8SC8 - chain A; structure by X-ray diffraction, 2.69 A resolution.

== Chain A ==
Name: Phosphatidylinositol 4,5-bisphosphate 3-kinase catalytic subunit gamma isoform
Source organism: Homo sapiens
Notes: EC 2.7.1.153, 2.7.11.1
UniProt: P48736 (PK3CG_HUMAN); numbering as in UniProt (aligned over 144-1102)
Amino-acid sequence (966 residues; numbered 143 to 1108; the number before each row is that of its first residue):
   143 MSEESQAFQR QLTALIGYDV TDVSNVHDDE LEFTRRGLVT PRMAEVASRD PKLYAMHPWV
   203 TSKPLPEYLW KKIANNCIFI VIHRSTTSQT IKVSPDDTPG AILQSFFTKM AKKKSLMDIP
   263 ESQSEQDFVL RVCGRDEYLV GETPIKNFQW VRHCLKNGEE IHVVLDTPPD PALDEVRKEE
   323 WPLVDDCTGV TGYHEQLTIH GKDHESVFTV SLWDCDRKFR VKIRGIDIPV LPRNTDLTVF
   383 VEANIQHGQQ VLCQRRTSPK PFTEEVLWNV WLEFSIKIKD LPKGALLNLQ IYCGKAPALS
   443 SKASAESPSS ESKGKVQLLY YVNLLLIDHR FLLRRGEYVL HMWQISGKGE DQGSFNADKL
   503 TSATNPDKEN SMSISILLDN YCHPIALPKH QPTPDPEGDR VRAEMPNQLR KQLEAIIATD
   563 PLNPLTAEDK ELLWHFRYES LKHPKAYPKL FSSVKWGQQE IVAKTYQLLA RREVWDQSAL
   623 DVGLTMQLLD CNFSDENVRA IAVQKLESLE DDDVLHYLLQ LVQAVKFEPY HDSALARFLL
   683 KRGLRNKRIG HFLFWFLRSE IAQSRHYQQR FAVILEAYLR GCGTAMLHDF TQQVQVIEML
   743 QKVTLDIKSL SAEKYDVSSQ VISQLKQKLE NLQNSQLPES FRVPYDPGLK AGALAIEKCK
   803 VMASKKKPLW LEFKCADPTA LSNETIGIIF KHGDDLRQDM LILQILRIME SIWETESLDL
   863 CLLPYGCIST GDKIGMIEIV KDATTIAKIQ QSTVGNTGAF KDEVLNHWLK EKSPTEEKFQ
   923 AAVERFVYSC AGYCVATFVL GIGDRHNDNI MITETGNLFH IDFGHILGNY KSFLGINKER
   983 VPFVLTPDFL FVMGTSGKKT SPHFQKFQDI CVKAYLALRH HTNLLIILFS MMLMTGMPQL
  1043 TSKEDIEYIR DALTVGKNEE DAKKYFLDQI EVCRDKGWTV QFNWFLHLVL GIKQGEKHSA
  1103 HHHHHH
Not modelled in the structure: 143, 253-270, 320-356, 375-378, 437-457, 490-495, 524-544, 970-980, 998, 1042, 1092-1108
Sequence notes: initiating methionine (143); expression tag (1103-1108)
Curated features (UniProtKB/Swiss-Prot):
  - region: Val803 to Lys809 (G-loop), Gly943 to Asn951 (Catalytic loop), His962 to Thr988 (Activation loop)
  - binding site (ATP): Gly829 to Leu838, Leu864 to Thr872, Phe961 to Leu969
  - modified residue: Thr1024 (Phosphothreonine), Ser1101 (Phosphoserine)
  - natural variant: Arg1021 (R1021P: In IMD97), Asn1085 (N1085S: In IMD97)
  - mutagenesis: Lys833 (K833R: Loss of kinase activity. Loss of autophosphorylation. Reduced inflammatory reactions but no alterations in cardiac contractility), Arg947 (R947P: Abolishes protein and lipid kinase activity. Does not abolish interaction with GRK2), Ser1101 (S1101A/Q: Loss of autophosphorylation. No effect on phosphatidylinositol-4,5-bisphosphate 3-kinase activity)
Ligand contacts: D0D (N-[(5P)-2-chloro-5-(4-{[(1R)-1-phenylethyl]amino}quinazolin-6-yl)pyridin-3-yl]methanesulfonamide): Met804, Ser806, Pro810, Trp812, Ile831, Lys833, Asp836, Leu838, Asp841, Tyr867, Ile879, Glu880, Ile881, Val882, Ala885, Thr886, Thr887, Lys890, Met953, Ile963, Asp964
Reported in the primary citation:
  - binding site for D0D: Lys833, Tyr867, Val882

== Summary ==
Chain A binds compound D0D. UniProt lists 28 ATP-binding residues and 3 mutagenesis sites. The paper reports a
binding site for D0D at Lys833, Tyr867 and Val882.
Chain A is Phosphatidylinositol 4,5-bisphosphate 3-kinase catalytic subunit gamma isoform (Homo sapiens); the
structure, Structure of PI3KG in complex with MTX-531, was determined by X-ray diffraction together with 8SC7
and 8SC9 from the same study.
